Entry 5DJR (X-ray diffraction, 2.40 A resolution); this record covers chain F.

Chain F:
Name: Farnesyl pyrophosphate synthase
Source organism: Homo sapiens
Notes: EC 2.5.1.10, 2.5.1.1
UniProt: P14324 (FPPS_HUMAN); residues 6-353 here correspond to UniProt positions 72-419 (UniProt number = residue number + 66)
Sequence (350 residues; row label = number of the first residue in the row):
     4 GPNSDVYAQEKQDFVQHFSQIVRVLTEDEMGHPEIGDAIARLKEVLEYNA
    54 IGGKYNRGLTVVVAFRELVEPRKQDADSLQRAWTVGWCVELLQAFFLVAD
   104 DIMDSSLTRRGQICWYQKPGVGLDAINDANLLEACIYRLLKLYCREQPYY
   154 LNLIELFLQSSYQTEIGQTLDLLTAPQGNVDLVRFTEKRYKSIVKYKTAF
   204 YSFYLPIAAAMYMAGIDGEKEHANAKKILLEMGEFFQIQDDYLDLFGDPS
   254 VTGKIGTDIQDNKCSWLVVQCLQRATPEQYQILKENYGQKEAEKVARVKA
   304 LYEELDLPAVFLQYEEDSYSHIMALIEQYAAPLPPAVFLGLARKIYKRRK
Disordered / not traced: 4-8, 351-353
Differences from the reference sequence: expression tag (4-5)
Small-molecule neighbours: 1H,1'H-4,4'-biindole-2-carboxylic acid (5BK): Y10, K57, N59, R60, T63, S205, F206, F239, L344, K347, I348

Overview:
Ligands of chain F: 1H,1'H-4,4'-biindole-2-carboxylic acid.
Chain F is Farnesyl pyrophosphate synthase (Homo sapiens); the structure, Crystal structure of human FPPS in
complex with biaryl compound 6, was determined by X-ray diffraction together with 5DJV, 5DGN, 5DIQ and 5DJP
from the same study.
